PDB entry 4QV7 | X-ray diffraction, 2.60 A resolution | chains O and U of the 28 polymer chains in the assembly

Chain O:
Molecule: Proteasome subunit alpha type-2
From: Saccharomyces cerevisiae
Notes: EC 3.4.25.1; engineered mutation(s): A50V
UniProt: P23639 (PSA2_YEAST); residues 1-250 here = UniProt positions 1-250
Chain sequence (250 residues; each row starts with the number of its first residue):
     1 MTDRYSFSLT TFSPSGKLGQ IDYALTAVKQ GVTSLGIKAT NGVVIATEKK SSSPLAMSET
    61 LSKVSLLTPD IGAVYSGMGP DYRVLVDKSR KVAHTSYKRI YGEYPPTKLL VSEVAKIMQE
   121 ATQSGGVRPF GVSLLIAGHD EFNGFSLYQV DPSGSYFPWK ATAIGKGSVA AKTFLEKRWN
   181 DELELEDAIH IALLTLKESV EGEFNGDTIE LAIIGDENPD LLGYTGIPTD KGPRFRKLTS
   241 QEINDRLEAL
UniProt features mapped onto this chain:
  - cross-link: Lys108 (Glycyl lysine isopeptide (Lys-Gly) (interchain with G-Cter in ubiquitin))

Chain U:
Molecule: Proteasome subunit alpha type-1
From: Saccharomyces cerevisiae
Notes: EC 3.4.25.1
UniProt: P21243 (PSA1_YEAST); residues -8 to 243 here correspond to UniProt positions 1-252 (UniProt number = residue number + 9)
Chain sequence (252 residues; each row starts with the number of its first residue; numbers below 1 keep their minus sign (Met-8 is residue -8)):
    -8 MSGAAAASAA GYDRHITIFS PEGRLYQVEY AFKATNQTNI NSLAVRGKDC TVVISQKKVP
    52 DKLLDPTTVS YIFCISRTIG MVVNGPIPDA RNAALRAKAE AAEFRYKYGY DMPCDVLAKR
   112 MANLSQIYTQ RAYMRPLGVI LTFVSVDEEL GPSIYKTDPA GYYVGYKATA TGPKQQEITT
   172 NLENHFKKSK IDHINEESWE KVVEFAITHM IDALGTEFSK NDLEVGVATK DKFFTLSAEN
   232 IEERLVAIAE QD
Disordered / not traced: -8 to 1, 243

Chain O / chain U interface:
Pairs across the interface (65):
  Asp3(O) with Tyr124(U)
  Tyr5(O) with Ile7(U); Ala123(U), hydrophobic; Tyr124(U), hydrophobic
  Leu9(O) with Ile9(U), hydrophobic; Ala123(U), hydrophobic
  Gln20(O) with Ile9(U); Phe10(U), hydrogen bond (side chain-backbone)
  Tyr23(O) with Phe10(U); Ser11(U); Pro12(U), hydrophobic; Gly14(U)
  Ala24(O) with Phe10(U), hydrophobic
  Thr26(O) with Pro12(U); Glu13(U)
  Ala27(O) with Gly14(U)
  Ser52(O) with Tyr153(U)
  Pro54(O) with Lys158(U), hydrogen bond (backbone-side chain); Glu174(U)
  Leu55(O) with Tyr157(U); Lys158(U), hydrogen bond (backbone-backbone); Ala159(U); Thr170(U); Leu173(U), hydrophobic; Glu174(U); Phe177(U), hydrophobic
  Ala56(O) with Gly156(U); Tyr157(U), hydrophobic
  Met57(O) with Arg37(U); Val155(U); Gly156(U), hydrogen bond (backbone-backbone); Tyr157(U); Lys158(U)
  Thr60(O) with Tyr146(U); Val155(U); Gly156(U), hydrogen bond (side chain-backbone)
  Leu61(O) with Tyr153(U)
  Met78(O) with Phe10(U), hydrophobic; Leu16(U), hydrophobic
  Pro80(O) with Gln117(U); Ala151(U); Gly152(U); Tyr153(U)
  Asp81(O) with Gln117(U)
  Arg83(O) with Ala113(U), hydrogen bond (side chain-backbone); Asn114(U); Gly152(U), hydrogen bond (side chain-backbone); Tyr154(U)
  Val84(O) with Asn114(U); Gln117(U)
  Asp87(O) with Lys110(U), salt bridge; Asn114(U)
  Gly126(O) with Gln121(U); Arg122(U); Ala123(U), hydrogen bond (backbone-backbone)
  Val127(O) with Gln121(U); Arg122(U)
  Arg128(O) with Thr8(U); Phe10(U); Leu16(U); Thr120(U), hydrogen bond (side chain-backbone); Gln121(U), hydrogen bond (backbone-backbone)
  Pro129(O) with Phe10(U)
  Phe130(O) with Gln121(U)
  Gly131(O) with Phe10(U)
Other interface residues (no listed pair), chain O (31 interface residues in all): Met1, Thr2, Ser53, Ala121
Other interface residues (no listed pair), chain U (34 interface residues in all): Thr160

Summary:
31 residues of chain O face 34 of chain U across their interface, with 10 hydrogen bonds and 1 salt bridge.
Polar pairs include Asp87(O)-Lys110(U), Gln20(O)-Phe10(U) and Pro54(O)-Lys158(U).
Here chain O is Proteasome subunit alpha type-2 and chain U is Proteasome subunit alpha type-1, both from
Saccharomyces cerevisiae. Entry 4QV7 (yCP beta5-A50V mutant) was determined by X-ray diffraction together with
4QUX, 4QUY, 4QV0, 4QV1, 4QV3, 4QV4 and 42 further entries from the same study.
